9B2D - chains C and K of the 7 polymer chains in the assembly; structure by electron microscopy, 2.40 A resolution.

Chain C:
Molecule: DNA repair protein RAD51
From: Saccharomyces cerevisiae S288C
UniProtKB: P25454 (RAD51_YEAST); numbering as in UniProt (aligned over 1-400)
Sequence (400 residues; numbered 1 to 400; the number before each row is that of its first residue):
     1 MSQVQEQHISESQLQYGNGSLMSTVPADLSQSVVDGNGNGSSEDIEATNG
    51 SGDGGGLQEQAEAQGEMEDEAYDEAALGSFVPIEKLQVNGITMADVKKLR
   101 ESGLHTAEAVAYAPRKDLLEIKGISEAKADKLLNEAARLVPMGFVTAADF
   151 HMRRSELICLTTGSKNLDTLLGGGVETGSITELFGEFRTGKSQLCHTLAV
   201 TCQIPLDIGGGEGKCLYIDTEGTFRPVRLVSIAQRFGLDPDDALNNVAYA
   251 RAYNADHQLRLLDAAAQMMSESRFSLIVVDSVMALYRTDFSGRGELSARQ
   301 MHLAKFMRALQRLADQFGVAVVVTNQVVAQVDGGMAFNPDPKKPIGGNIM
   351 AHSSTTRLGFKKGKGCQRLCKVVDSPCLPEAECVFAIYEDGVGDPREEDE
Disordered / not traced: 1-78, 332-340, 397-400
Small-molecule neighbours:
  - ADP (adenosine-5'-diphosphate), molecule 1: Glu-186, Phe-187, Arg-188, Thr-189, Gly-190, Lys-191, Ser-192, Gln-193, Arg-228, Arg-368, Ile-387, Tyr-388, Glu-389
  - ADP, molecule 2: Asp-374, Ser-375, Pro-376, Cys-377, Leu-378, Pro-379, Glu-380
  - aluminium fluoride (AF3): Lys-191, Ser-192, Glu-221, Thr-223, Asp-280
UniProt features mapped onto this chain:
  - binding site (ATP): Gly-185 to Ser-192
From the paper describing this entry:
  - binding site for the 24-nt DNA strand (chain K): Arg-287, Arg-293, Leu-296, Ser-297, Val-331, Asn-348
  - binding site for aluminium fluoride: Ser-192
  - binding site for ADP: Lys-191
  - binding site for Mg2+: Lys-191
  - catalytic residues: Lys-191 (citing earlier work)
  - self-association interface (contacts with another copy of this molecule); pairs are residue here / residue on that copy: Lys-342/Asn-348 (hydrogen bond)
  - mutagenesis - K342E: decreased binding to dsDNA (citing earlier work)
  - mutagenesis - H352Y: abolished catalytic activity (citing earlier work)
  - mutagenesis - I345T: increased binding to DNA (citing earlier work)
  - mutagenesis - I345T: unchanged catalytic activity (citing earlier work)

Chain K:
Molecule: 24-nt DNA strand
Sequence (24 nucleotides; each row starts with the number of its first residue):
     1 TTTTTTTTTTTTTTTTTTTTTTTT

Interface between chain C and chain K:
Contacting residue pairs (19; chain C residue first):
  Arg-287(C) with DT12(K), salt bridge to the phosphate
  Arg-293(C) with DT10(K), hydrogen bond to the base; DT11(K), base contact
  Leu-296(C) with DT9(K), base contact; DT10(K), sugar contact
  Ser-297(C) with DT8(K), hydrogen bond to the base; DT9(K), hydrogen bond to the base
  Arg-299(C) with DT10(K), phosphate contact; DT11(K), salt bridge to the phosphate
  Gln-300(C) with DT10(K), hydrogen bond to the phosphate
  Val-328(C) with DT12(K), phosphate contact; DT13(K), phosphate contact
  Ala-329(C) with DT12(K), base contact; DT13(K), hydrogen bond to the phosphate
  Gln-330(C) with DT13(K), base contact
  Ile-345(C) with DT11(K), phosphate contact
  Gly-346(C) with DT11(K), hydrogen bond to the phosphate
  Gly-347(C) with DT10(K), sugar contact
  Asn-348(C) with DT10(K), hydrogen bond to the phosphate
Also at the interface, not in a pair above, chain C (15 interface residues in all): Val-331, Ile-349

In short:
15 residues of chain C and 6 residues of chain K are in contact; the contacts include 7 hydrogen bonds and 2
salt bridges. Among the polar pairs are Arg-293(C)/DT10(K), Ser-297(C)/DT8(K) and Ser-297(C)/DT9(K). From the
paper: the catalytic residue Lys-191(C); K342E of chain C reduces binding to dsDNA; 3 substitutions were
tested in all.
Chain C is DNA repair protein RAD51 (Saccharomyces cerevisiae S288C) and chain K is a 24-nt DNA strand; the
structure, Yeast Rad51-ssDNA filament, was determined by electron microscopy.
